PDB entry 3HXT | X-ray diffraction, 1.90 A resolution | chain A

Chain A:
Name: 5-formyltetrahydrofolate cyclo-ligase
From: Homo sapiens
Notes: EC 6.3.3.2
UniProtKB: P49914 (MTHFS_HUMAN); residues 1-203 here = UniProt positions 1-203
Chain sequence (203 residues; each row starts with the number of its first residue):
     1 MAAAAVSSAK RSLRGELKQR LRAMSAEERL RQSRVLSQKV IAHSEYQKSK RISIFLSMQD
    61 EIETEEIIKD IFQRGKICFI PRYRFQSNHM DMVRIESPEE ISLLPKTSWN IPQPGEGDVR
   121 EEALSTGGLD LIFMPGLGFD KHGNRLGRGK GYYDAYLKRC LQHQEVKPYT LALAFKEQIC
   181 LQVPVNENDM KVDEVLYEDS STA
Disordered / not traced: 22-23, 187-188, 200-203
Ion coordination: Ni2+ site 1: His-89, Asp-91; Ni2+ site 2 near His-142 (its only coordinating residue here)
Ligand contacts:
  - Mg2+ (MG), molecule 1: Met-24, Arg-29, Phe-175, Glu-177
  - Mg2+ (MG), molecule 2: Arg-29, Met-58, Gln-59, Glu-61, Glu-63
  - Mg2+ (MG), molecule 3: Tyr-83, Arg-84, Phe-85, Gln-86
  - Mg2+ (MG), molecule 4: His-89, Met-90, Tyr-156, Arg-159
  - Mg2+ (MG), molecule 5: Ser-102, Leu-104, Pro-105, Lys-106
Curated features (UniProtKB/Swiss-Prot):
  - binding site (ATP): Lys-10 to Arg-14, Arg-145 to Tyr-153
  - binding site (substrate): Leu-56, Glu-61, Arg-148 to Tyr-152
  - binding site (Mg(2+)): Asp-154, Asp-189
  - modified residue: Ala-2 (N-acetylalanine)
  - natural variant: Leu-36 (L36P: In NEDMEHM), Arg-145 (R145Q: In NEDMEHM), Gln-162 to Ala-203 (deletion: In NEDMEHM)
  - mutagenesis: Lys-10 (K10A: Reduces activity by 93%), Arg-14 (R14A: Reduces activity by 87%), Glu-61 (E61A: Reduces activity by 94%), Arg-145 (R145A: Reduces activity by 98%), Tyr-153 (Y153A: Reduces activity by 97%), Asp-154 (D154A: Reduces activity by 99%)
From the paper describing this entry:
  - mutagenesis - K10A, R14A, F55A, F85A, M90A, W109A (over 60%), R145A, R148A, Y152A (over 75%): decreased catalytic activity
  - mutagenesis - E61A, Y153A, D154A: abolished catalytic activity
  - mutagenesis - M58A, Y83A, K150A: unchanged catalytic activity
  - specificity-determining residues: Tyr-83 (proposed by the authors, not directly observed)

Overview:
Chain A binds 5 copies of Mg2+. His-89 and Asp-91 form the Ni2+ site 1. UniProt lists 14 ATP-binding residues,
7 substrate-binding residues, Mg2+-binding residues Asp-154 and Asp-189 and 6 mutagenesis sites. From the
paper: K10A, R14A and F55A, among others, reduce catalytic activity; the specificity determinant Tyr-83; 15
substitutions were tested in all.
Chain A is 5-formyltetrahydrofolate cyclo-ligase (Homo sapiens); the structure, Structure of human MTHFS, was
determined by X-ray diffraction (same publication as 3HY3, 3HY4 and 3HY6).
